Entry 8Q94 (X-ray diffraction, 2.50 A resolution); this record covers chains A and C of the 3 polymer chains in the assembly.

[Chain A]
Molecule: Spike protein S1
Source organism: Severe acute respiratory syndrome coronavirus 2
UniProt: P0DTC2 (SPIKE_SARS2); residues 334-517 here = UniProt positions 334-517
Chain sequence (187 residues; each row starts with the number of its first residue):
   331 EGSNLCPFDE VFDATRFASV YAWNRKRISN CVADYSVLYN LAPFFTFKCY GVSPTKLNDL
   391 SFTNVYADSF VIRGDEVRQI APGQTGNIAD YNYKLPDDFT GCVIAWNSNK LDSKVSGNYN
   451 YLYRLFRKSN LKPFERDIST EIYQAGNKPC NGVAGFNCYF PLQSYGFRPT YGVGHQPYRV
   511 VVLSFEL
Not modelled in the structure: 331-335, 363-370
Construct notes: expression tag (331-333); variant Asp339 (Gly in P0DTC2), Leu371 (Ser in P0DTC2), Pro373 (Ser in P0DTC2), Phe375 (Ser in P0DTC2), Asn417 (Lys in P0DTC2), Lys440 (Asn in P0DTC2), Ser446 (Gly in P0DTC2), Asn477 (Ser in P0DTC2), Lys478 (Thr in P0DTC2), Ala484 (Glu in P0DTC2), Arg498 (Gln in P0DTC2), Tyr501 (Asn in P0DTC2), His505 (Tyr in P0DTC2); conflict Asp343 (Asn in P0DTC2), Ser391 (Cys in P0DTC2)
Disulfide bonds: Cys336-Cys361, Cys379-Cys432, Cys480-Cys488
UniProt features mapped onto this chain:
  - region: Arg403 to Asp405 (Integrin-binding motif), Asn448 to Phe456 (Immunodominant HLA epitope recognized by the CD8+)
  - natural variant: Asp339 (G339D: In strain: Omicron/BA.1, Omicron/BA.2 and 4 more; this construct carries the variant), Arg346 (R346K: In strain: Mu/B.1.621; R346T: In strain: Omicron/BQ.1.1, Omicron/XBB.1.5 and 1 more), Leu368 (L368I: In strain: Omicron/XBB.1.5, Omicron/EG.5.1), Leu371 (S371L: In strain: Omicron/BA.1; this construct carries the variant), Pro373 (S373P: In strain: Omicron/BA.1, Omicron/BA.2 and 7 more; this construct carries the variant), Phe375 (S375F: In strain: Omicron/BA.1, Omicron/BA.2 and 7 more; this construct carries the variant), Thr376 (T376A: In strain: Omicron/BA.2, Omicron/BA.2.12.1 and 5 more), Asp405 (D405N: In strain: Omicron/BA.2, Omicron/BA.2.12.1 and 6 more), Arg408 (R408S: In strain: Omicron/BA.2, Omicron/BA.2.12.1 and 6 more), Asn417 (K417N: In strain: Beta/B.1.351, Omicron/BA.1 and 8 more; this construct carries the variant), Lys440 (N440K: In strain: Omicron/BA.1, Omicron/BA.2 and 7 more; this construct carries the variant), Lys444 (K444T: In strain: Omicron/BQ.1.1), 16 further natural variant entries in UniProt
  - mutagenesis: Leu452 (L452R: Increased resistance to neutralizing antibodies. Decreases HLA binding to NF9 epitope. Increased binding affinity to human ACE2), Tyr453 (Y453F: Decreased HLA binding to NF9 epitope. Increased binding affinity to human ACE2), Ala475 (A475V: Increased resistance to neutralizing antibodies), Val483 (V483A: Increased resistance to neutralizing antibodies), Phe490 (F490L: Increased resistance to neutralizing antibodies and human covalescent sera neutralization), Gln493 (Q493N: Reduced host ACE2-binding affinity in vitro; Q493Y: Reduced host ACE2-binding affinity in vitro)

[Chain C]
Molecule: Nanobody Re32D03
Source organism: Vicugna pacos
Notes: antibody fragment or engineered binder
Chain sequence (132 residues; numbered -1 to 130; the number before each row is that of its first residue; numbers below 1 keep their minus sign (Gly-1 is residue -1)):
    -1 GSQVQLVESG GGLVQPGGSL RLSCAISGIT LDYYAVGWFL QAPGKEREGI SCMRNWDGRT
    59 VYAPSVKGRF TISSDNAKKM VYLEMDNLKS EDTGVYYCAA GPLPPGISCR IPTPLGYDDW
   119 GQGTQVTVSS TS
Not modelled in the structure: -1 to 0, 128-130
Disulfide bonds: Cys22-Cys96, Cys50-Cys107

[Interface between chain A and chain C]
Contacting residue pairs (42):
  Val445(A) with Thr28(C), hydrogen bond (backbone-side chain)
  Ser446(A) with Thr28(C); Leu29(C); Asp30(C), hydrogen bond (backbone-backbone)
  Gly447(A) with Leu29(C)
  Tyr449(A) with Leu29(C); Asp30(C); Tyr31(C), hydrogen bond (side chain-backbone); Leu101(C)
  Leu455(A) with Gly114(C)
  Phe456(A) with Arg108(C); Thr111(C); Leu113(C), hydrophobic
  Gly485(A) with Ile109(C)
  Phe486(A) with Gly47(C); Val59(C); Tyr60(C); Ala61(C), hydrophobic; Pro62(C); Ile109(C); Pro110(C)
  Asn487(A) with Ile109(C), hydrogen bond (backbone-backbone); Pro110(C)
  Tyr489(A) with Arg108(C); Ile109(C); Pro110(C); Thr111(C), hydrogen bond (side chain-backbone)
  Phe490(A) with Ile105(C), hydrophobic; Arg108(C), hydrogen bond (backbone-side chain)
  Leu492(A) with Pro102(C); Arg108(C), hydrogen bond (backbone-side chain)
  Gln493(A) with Pro100(C), hydrogen bond (side chain-backbone); Pro102(C); Arg108(C), hydrogen bond; Gly114(C)
  Ser494(A) with Pro100(C); Leu101(C); Pro102(C)
  Tyr495(A) with Pro100(C)
  Gly496(A) with Leu29(C)
  Arg498(A) with Thr28(C), hydrogen bond; Leu29(C)
Other interface residues (no listed pair), chain A (21 interface residues in all): Arg403, Leu452, Ala484, Tyr501
Other interface residues (no listed pair), chain C (24 interface residues in all): Gly26, Tyr32, Pro103, Ser106, Asp116
The authors on this interface:
  - specific contacts: Thr28(C)-Arg498(A)
  - epitope / paratope residues, chain A: Phe486(A), Phe490(A)
  - epitope / paratope residues, chain C: Thr28(C), Ile105(C), Thr111(C)

[In short]
The interface between chain A and chain C involves 21 residues on one side and 24 on the other, with 10
hydrogen bonds. Polar contacts include Val445(A)-Thr28(C), Tyr449(A)-Tyr31(C) and Tyr489(A)-Thr111(C). The
authors report a contact between Thr28(C) and Arg498(A). From the paper: epitope/paratope residues Phe486(A),
Phe490(A) and Thr28(C) among others.
Here chain A is Spike protein S1 (Severe acute respiratory syndrome coronavirus 2) and chain C is Nanobody
Re32D03 (Vicugna pacos). Entry 8Q94 (Crystal structure of The SARS-COV-2 BA.2.75 RBD with neutralizing-VHHs
Re32D03 and Ma3B12) was determined by X-ray diffraction together with 8Q7S and 8Q95 from the same study.
